PDB entry 5S56 | X-ray diffraction, 2.25 A resolution | chains A and E of the 6 polymer chains in the assembly

[Chain A]
Molecule: Tubulin alpha-1B chain
Source organism: Bos taurus
UniProtKB: P81947 (TBA1B_BOVIN); residues 1-451 here = UniProt positions 1-451
Chain sequence (451 residues; each row starts with the number of its first residue):
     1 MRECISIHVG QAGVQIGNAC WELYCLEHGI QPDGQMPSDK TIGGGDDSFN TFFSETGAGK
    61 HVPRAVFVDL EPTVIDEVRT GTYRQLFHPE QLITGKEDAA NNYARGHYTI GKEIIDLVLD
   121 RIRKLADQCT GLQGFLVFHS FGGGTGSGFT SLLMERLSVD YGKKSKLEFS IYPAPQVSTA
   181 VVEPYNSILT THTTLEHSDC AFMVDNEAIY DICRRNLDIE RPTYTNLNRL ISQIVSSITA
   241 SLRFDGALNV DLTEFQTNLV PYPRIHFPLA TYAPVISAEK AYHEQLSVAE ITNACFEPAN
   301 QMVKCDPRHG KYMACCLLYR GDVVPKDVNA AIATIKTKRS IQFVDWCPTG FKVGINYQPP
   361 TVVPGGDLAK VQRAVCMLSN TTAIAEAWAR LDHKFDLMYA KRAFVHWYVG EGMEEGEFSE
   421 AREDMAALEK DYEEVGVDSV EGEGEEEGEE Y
Not modelled in the structure: 439-451
Ion coordination: Ca2+: Asp39, Thr41, Gly44, Glu55
Small-molecule neighbours: GTP (guanosine-5'-triphosphate): Gly10, Gln11, Ala12, Gln15, Ile16, Asp69, Asp98, Ala99, Ala100, Asn101, Ser140, Gly142, Gly143, Gly144, Thr145, Gly146, Ile171, Pro173, Val177, Ser178, Glu183, Asn206, Tyr224, Leu227, Asn228, Ile231

[Chain E]
Molecule: Stathmin-4
Source organism: Rattus norvegicus
UniProtKB: P63043 (STMN4_RAT); residues 5-145 here correspond to UniProt positions 49-189 (UniProt number = residue number + 44)
Chain sequence (143 residues; row label = number of the first residue in the row):
     3 MADMEVIELN KCTSGQSFEV ILKPPSFDGV PEFNASLPRR RDPSLEEIQK KLEAAEERRK
    63 YQEAELLKHL AEKREHEREV IQKAIEENNN FIKMAKEKLA QKMESNKENR EAHLAAMLER
   123 LQEKDKHAEE VRKNKELKEE ASR
Not modelled in the structure: 3-5, 29-43, 144-145
Sequence notes: initiating methionine (3); expression tag (4)
UniProt features mapped onto this chain:
  - modified residue: Ser46 (Phosphoserine)

[Interface between chain A and chain E]
Contacting residue pairs - 58 pairs, chain A then chain E:
  His107(A) - Leu54(E)
  Tyr108(A) - Ala57(E)  hydrophobic
  Tyr108(A) - Arg61(E)
  Thr109(A) - Arg61(E)  hydrogen bond
  Lys112(A) - Glu55(E)
  Lys112(A) - Glu58(E)  salt bridge
  Leu152(A) - Ile50(E)  hydrophobic
  Glu155(A) - Ile50(E)
  Glu155(A) - Lys53(E)  salt bridge
  Arg156(A) - Leu47(E)
  Val159(A) - Pro45(E)
  Val159(A) - Leu47(E)  hydrophobic
  His197(A) - Asp44(E)
  His197(A) - Pro45(E)
  Asp245(A) - Cys14(E)
  Asp245(A) - Ser16(E)  hydrogen bond (backbone-side chain)
  Ala247(A) - Asn12(E)
  Ala247(A) - Ser19(E)
  Leu248(A) - Ser19(E)
  Pro325(A) - Gln18(E)
  Pro325(A) - Phe20(E)  hydrophobic
  Asn329(A) - Met6(E)
  Asn329(A) - Val8(E)
  Asn329(A) - Phe20(E)
  Ile332(A) - Val22(E)  hydrophobic
  Lys336(A) - Leu24(E)
  Asp345(A) - Pro27(E)
  Asp345(A) - Ser28(E)  hydrogen bond (backbone-backbone)
  Trp346(A) - Pro27(E)
  Cys347(A) - Pro27(E)
  Pro348(A) - Lys25(E)
  Thr349(A) - Ile23(E)
  Thr349(A) - Leu24(E)  hydrogen bond (backbone-backbone)
  Thr349(A) - Lys25(E)  hydrogen bond (backbone-backbone)
  Gly350(A) - Val22(E)
  Phe351(A) - Glu21(E)
  Phe351(A) - Val22(E)  hydrogen bond (backbone-backbone)
  Phe351(A) - Leu24(E)  hydrophobic
  Lys352(A) - Phe20(E)
  Lys352(A) - Glu21(E)  salt bridge
  Val353(A) - Ser19(E)
  Val353(A) - Phe20(E)  hydrogen bond (backbone-backbone)
  Gly354(A) - Gln18(E)
  Ile355(A) - Gly17(E)
  Ile355(A) - Gln18(E)  hydrogen bond (backbone-backbone)
  Asn356(A) - Ser16(E)  hydrogen bond (side chain-backbone)
  Tyr357(A) - Thr15(E)
  Tyr357(A) - Ser16(E)  hydrogen bond (backbone-backbone)
  Tyr357(A) - Gly17(E)
  Tyr357(A) - Gln18(E)  hydrogen bond
  Val409(A) - Gln64(E)  hydrogen bond (backbone-side chain)
  Gly410(A) - Arg61(E)
  Gly410(A) - Gln64(E)
  Glu411(A) - Arg61(E)  hydrogen bond (backbone-side chain)
  Gly412(A) - Ala57(E)
  Gly412(A) - Arg60(E)  hydrogen bond (backbone-side chain)
  Gly412(A) - Arg61(E)
  Glu414(A) - Arg60(E)  salt bridge
Other interface residues (no listed pair), chain A (40 interface residues in all): Glu113, Ser158, Glu196, Gly246, Val328, Ala333
Other interface residues (no listed pair), chain E (32 interface residues in all): Leu11, Ser46, Gln51

[Overview]
40 residues of chain A and 32 residues of chain E are in contact; the contacts include 14 hydrogen bonds and 4
salt bridges. Among the polar pairs are Lys112(A)-Glu58(E), Glu155(A)-Lys53(E) and Lys352(A)-Glu21(E). Ligands
of chain A: GTP.
Chain A is Tubulin alpha-1B chain (Bos taurus) and chain E is Stathmin-4 (Rattus norvegicus); the structure,
Tubulin-Z2856434783-complex, was determined by X-ray diffraction together with 5S4L, 5S4M, 5S4N, 5S4O, 5S4P,
5S4Q and 52 further entries from the same study.
